PDB entry 9ARI | electron microscopy, 3.90 A resolution | chains A and D of the 4 polymer chains in the assembly

== Chain A ==
Molecule: Isoform B of Glutamate receptor ionotropic, NMDA 1
From: Rattus norvegicus
UniProtKB: P35439 (NMDZ1_RAT), isoform P35439-2; residue numbers follow UniProt; this construct covers 1-959
Amino-acid sequence (959 residues; each row starts with the number of its first residue):
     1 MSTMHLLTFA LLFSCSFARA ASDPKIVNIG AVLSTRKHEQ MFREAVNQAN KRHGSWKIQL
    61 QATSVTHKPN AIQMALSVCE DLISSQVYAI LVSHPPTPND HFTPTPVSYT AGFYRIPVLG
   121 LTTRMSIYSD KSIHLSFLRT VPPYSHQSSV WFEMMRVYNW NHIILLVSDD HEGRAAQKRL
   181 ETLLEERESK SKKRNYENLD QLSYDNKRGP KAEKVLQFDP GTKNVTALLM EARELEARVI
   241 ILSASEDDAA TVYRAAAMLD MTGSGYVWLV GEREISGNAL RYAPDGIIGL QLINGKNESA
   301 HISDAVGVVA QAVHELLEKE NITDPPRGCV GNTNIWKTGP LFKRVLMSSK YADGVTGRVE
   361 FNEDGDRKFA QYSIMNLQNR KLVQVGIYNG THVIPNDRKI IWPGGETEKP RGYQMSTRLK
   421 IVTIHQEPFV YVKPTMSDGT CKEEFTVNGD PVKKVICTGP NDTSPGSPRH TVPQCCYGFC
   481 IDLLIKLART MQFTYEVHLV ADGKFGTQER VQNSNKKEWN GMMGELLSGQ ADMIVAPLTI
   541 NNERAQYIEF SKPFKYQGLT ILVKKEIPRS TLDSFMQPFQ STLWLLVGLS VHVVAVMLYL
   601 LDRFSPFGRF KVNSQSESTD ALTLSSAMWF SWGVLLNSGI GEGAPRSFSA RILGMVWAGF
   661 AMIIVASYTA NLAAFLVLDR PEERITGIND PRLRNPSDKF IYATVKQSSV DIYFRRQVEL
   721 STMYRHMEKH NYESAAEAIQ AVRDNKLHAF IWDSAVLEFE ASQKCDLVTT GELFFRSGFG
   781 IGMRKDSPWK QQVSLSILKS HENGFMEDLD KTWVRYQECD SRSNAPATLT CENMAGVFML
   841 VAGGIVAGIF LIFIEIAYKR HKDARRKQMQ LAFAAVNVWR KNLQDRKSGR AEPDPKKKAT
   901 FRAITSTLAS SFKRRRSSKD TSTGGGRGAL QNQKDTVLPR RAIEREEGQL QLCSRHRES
Not modelled in the structure: 1-24, 53-57, 189-206, 607-620, 863-959
Differences from the reference sequence: conflict Ser22 (Cys in P35439), Gln61 (Asn in P35439), Asp260 (Asn in P35439), Gln371 (Asn in P35439), Gln492 (Asn in P35439), Gln512 (Asn in P35439), Gln615 (Glu in P35439), Ser616 (Glu in P35439), Ser618 (Glu in P35439), Thr619 (Glu in P35439), Gln792 (Asn in P35439), Cys831 (Phe in P35439)
Cystine bridges: Cys79-Cys329, Cys441-Cys475, Cys457-Cys476, Cys765-Cys819

== Chain D ==
Molecule: Glutamate receptor ionotropic, NMDA 2B
From: Rattus norvegicus
UniProtKB: Q00960 (NMDE2_RAT); residue numbers follow UniProt; this construct covers 27-852
Amino-acid sequence (883 residues; row label = number of the first residue in the row; numbers below 1 keep their minus sign (Met-30 is residue -30)):
   -30 MGTMRLFLLA VLFLFSFARA TGWSHPQFEK GGGSGGGSGG SAWSHPQFEK GALVPRGRSQ
    30 KSPPSIGIAV ILVGTSDEVA IKDAHEKDDF HHLSVVPRVE LVAMNETDPK SIITRICDLM
    90 SDRKIQGVVF ADDTDQEAIA QILDFISAQT LTPILGIHGG SSMIMADKDE SSMFFQFGPS
   150 IEQQASVMLN IMEEYDWYIF SIVTTYFPGY QDFVNKIRST IENSFVGWEL EEVLLLDMSL
   210 DDGDSKIQNQ LKKLQSPIIL LYCTKEEATY IFEVANSVGL TGYGYTWIVP SLVAGDTDTV
   270 PSEFPTGLIS VSYDEWDYGL PARVRDGIAI ITTAASDMLS EHSFIPEPKS SCYNTHEKRI
   330 YQSNMLNRYL INVTFEGRDL SFSEDGYQMH PKLVIILLNK ERKWERVGKW KDKSLQMKYY
   390 VWPRMCPETE EQEDDHLSIV TLEEAPFVIV ESVDPLSGTC MRNTVPCQKR IISENKTDEE
   450 PGYIKKCCKG FCIDILKKIS KSVKFTYDLY LVTNGKHGKK INGTWNGMIG EVVMKRAYMA
   510 VGSLTINEER SEVVDFSVPF IETGISVMVS RSNGTVSPSA FLEPFSACVW VMMFVMLLIV
   570 SAVAVFVFEY FSPVGYNRSL ADGREPGGPS FTIGKAIWLL WGLVFNNSVP VQNPKGTTSK
   630 IMVSVWAFFA VIFLASYTAN LAAFMIQEEY VDQVSGLSDK KFQRPNDFSP PFRFGTVPNG
   690 STERNIRNNY AEMHAYMGKF NQRGVDDALL SLKTGKLDAF IYDAAVLNYM AGRDEGCKLV
   750 TIGSGKVFAS TGYGIAIQKD SGWKRQVDLA ILQLFGDGEM EELEALWLTG ICHNEKNEVM
   810 SSQLDIDNMA GVFYMLGAAM ALSLITFISE HLFYWQFRHS FMG
Not modelled in the structure: -30 to 33, 395-402, 582-597, 845-852
Differences from the reference sequence: initiating methionine (-30); expression tag (-29 to 26); conflict Asp348 (Asn in Q00960), Cys557 (Asp in Q00960), Ser588 (Cys in Q00960), Ser838 (Cys in Q00960), Ser849 (Cys in Q00960)
Cystine bridges: Cys86-Cys321, Cys429-Cys456, Cys436-Cys457, Cys746-Cys801
Ligand contacts: glutamic acid (GLU): His486, Ser512, Leu513, Thr514, Arg519, Asn688, Gly689, Ser690, Thr691, Tyr731, Asp732, Tyr762

== Chain A / chain D interface ==
Inter-chain disulfides: Cys831(A)-Cys557(D)
Residue-residue contacts (72; chain A residue first):
  Asn541(A) with Leu781(D)
  Asn542(A) with Leu781(D); Gln782(D)
  Ala545(A) with Arg774(D), hydrogen bond (backbone-side chain); Leu778(D), hydrophobic
  Gln546(A) with Arg774(D), hydrogen bond (backbone-side chain); Leu778(D)
  Ile548(A) with Arg774(D)
  Lys552(A) with Phe525(D); Ser526(D)
  Pro553(A) with Pro528(D), hydrophobic
  Tyr556(A) with Pro528(D); Ser759(D); Thr760(D), hydrogen bond (side chain-backbone); Gly761(D)
  Phe575(A) with Ile641(D), hydrophobic
  Trp629(A) with Lys629(D); Ile630(D), hydrophobic; Ser633(D)
  Leu636(A) with Ser633(D); Phe637(D), hydrophobic
  Ser638(A) with Leu612(D); Ala636(D)
  Tyr668(A) with Ile641(D); Ala644(D), hydrophobic
  Thr669(A) with Ala644(D); Thr647(D)
  Leu672(A) with Ala648(D), hydrophobic
  Ala673(A) with Ala648(D), hydrophobic
  Leu676(A) with Asn649(D); Ala652(D)
  Val677(A) with Ile655(D), hydrophobic; Gln656(D), hydrogen bond (backbone-side chain)
  Arg680(A) with Gln656(D)
  Arg716(A) with Gly785(D), hydrogen bond (side chain-backbone); Asp786(D)
  Arg776(A) with Glu531(D)
  Lys785(A) with Arg774(D)
  Leu795(A) with Glu517(D)
  Leu798(A) with Ile515(D), hydrophobic
  Lys799(A) with Glu517(D)
  His801(A) with Ser759(D), hydrogen bond (side chain-backbone)
  Glu802(A) with Asn516(D); Asn694(D); Thr760(D)
  Glu807(A) with Val756(D); Phe757(D)
  Pro826(A) with Phe653(D), hydrophobic
  Ala827(A) with Asn649(D), hydrogen bond (backbone-side chain); Phe653(D)
  Thr828(A) with Glu552(D); Ser555(D); Phe653(D)
  Leu829(A) with Pro553(D); Phe554(D), hydrophobic; Ser555(D), hydrogen bond (backbone-side chain); Asn649(D)
  Cys831(A) with Cys557(D), disulfide; Val558(D)
  Met834(A) with Ser645(D)
  Val837(A) with Phe638(D), hydrophobic; Ile641(D), hydrophobic
  Phe838(A) with Phe638(D), hydrophobic
  Leu840(A) with Phe637(D), hydrophobic
  Val841(A) with Val634(D), hydrophobic
  Ile845(A) with Val569(D), hydrophobic; Met631(D), hydrophobic
  Gly848(A) with Thr627(D), hydrogen bond (backbone-side chain)
  Leu851(A) with Ile630(D), hydrophobic
  Ile852(A) with Phe580(D); Thr627(D)
  Ile856(A) with Phe580(D)
Also at the interface, not in a pair above, chain A (52 interface residues in all): Ile540, Tyr547, Trp584, Asn637, Gly639, Tyr713, Phe775, Thr830, Glu855
Also at the interface, not in a pair above, chain D (62 interface residues in all): Ser520, Ile530, Met561, Met562, Met565, Val576, Ser581, Asn615, Asn616, Thr626, Val632, Asn698, Lys755, Ala758, Phe784

== In short ==
52 residues of chain A face 62 of chain D across their interface; the contacts include 1 disulfide bond and 9
hydrogen bonds. Among the polar pairs are Ala545(A)-Arg774(D), Gln546(A)-Arg774(D) and Tyr556(A)-Thr760(D).
Ligands of chain D: glutamic acid.
Here chain A is Isoform B of Glutamate receptor ionotropic, NMDA 1 and chain D is Glutamate receptor
ionotropic, NMDA 2B, both from Rattus norvegicus. Entry 9ARI (Rat GluN1-GluN2B NMDA receptor channel in
complex with glutamate) was determined by electron microscopy, deposited together with 9ARE, 9ARF, 9ARG, 9ARH
and 9BIB.
